PDB entry 2E2H | X-ray diffraction, 3.95 A resolution | chains B and I of the 13 polymer chains in the assembly

== Chain B ==
Molecule: DNA-directed RNA polymerase II 140 kDa polypeptide
Organism: Saccharomyces cerevisiae
Notes: EC 2.7.7.6
UniProt: P08518 (RPB2_YEAST); numbering as in UniProt (aligned over 1-1224)
Chain sequence (1224 residues; each row starts with the number of its first residue):
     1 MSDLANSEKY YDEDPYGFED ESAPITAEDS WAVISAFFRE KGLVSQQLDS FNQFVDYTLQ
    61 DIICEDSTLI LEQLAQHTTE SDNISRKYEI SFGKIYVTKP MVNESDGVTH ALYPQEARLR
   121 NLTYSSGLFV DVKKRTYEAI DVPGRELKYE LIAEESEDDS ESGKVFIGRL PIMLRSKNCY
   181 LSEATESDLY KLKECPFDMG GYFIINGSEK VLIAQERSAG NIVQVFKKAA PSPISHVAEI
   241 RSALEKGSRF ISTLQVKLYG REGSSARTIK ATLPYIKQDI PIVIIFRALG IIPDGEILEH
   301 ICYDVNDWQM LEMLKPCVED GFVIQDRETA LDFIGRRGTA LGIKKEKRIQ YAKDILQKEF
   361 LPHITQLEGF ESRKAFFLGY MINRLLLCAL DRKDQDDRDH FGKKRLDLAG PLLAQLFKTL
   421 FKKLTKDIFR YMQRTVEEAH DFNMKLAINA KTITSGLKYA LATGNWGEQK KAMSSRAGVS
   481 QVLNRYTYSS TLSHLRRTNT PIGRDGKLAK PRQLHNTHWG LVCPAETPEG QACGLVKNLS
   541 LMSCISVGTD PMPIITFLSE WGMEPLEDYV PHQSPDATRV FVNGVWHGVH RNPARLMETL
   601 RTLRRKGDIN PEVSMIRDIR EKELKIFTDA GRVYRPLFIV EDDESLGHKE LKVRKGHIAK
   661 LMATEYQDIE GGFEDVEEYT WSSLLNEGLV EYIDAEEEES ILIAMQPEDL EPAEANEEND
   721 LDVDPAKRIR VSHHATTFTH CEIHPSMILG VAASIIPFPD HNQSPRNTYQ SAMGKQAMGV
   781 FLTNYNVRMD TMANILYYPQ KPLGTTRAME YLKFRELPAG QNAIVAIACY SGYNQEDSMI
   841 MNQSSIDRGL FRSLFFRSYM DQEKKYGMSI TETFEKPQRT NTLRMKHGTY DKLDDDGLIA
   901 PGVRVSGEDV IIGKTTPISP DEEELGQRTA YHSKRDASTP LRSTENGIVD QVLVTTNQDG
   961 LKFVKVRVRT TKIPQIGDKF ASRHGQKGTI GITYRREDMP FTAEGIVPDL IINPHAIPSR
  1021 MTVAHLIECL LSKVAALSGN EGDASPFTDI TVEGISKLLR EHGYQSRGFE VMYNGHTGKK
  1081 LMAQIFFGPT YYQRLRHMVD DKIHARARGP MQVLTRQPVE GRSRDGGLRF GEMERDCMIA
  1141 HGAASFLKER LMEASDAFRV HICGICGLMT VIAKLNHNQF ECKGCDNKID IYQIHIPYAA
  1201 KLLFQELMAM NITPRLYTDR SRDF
Not modelled in the structure: 1-19, 71-89, 133-163, 249-250, 336-344, 438-445, 503-508, 669-677, 715-721, 733-734, 920-934, 1224
Metal / ion sites: Mg2+: Asp837 (together with GTP) (shared with 2 residues of chain A); Zn2+: Cys1166, Cys1182, Cys1185
Small-molecule neighbours: GTP (guanosine-5'-triphosphate): Arg766, Tyr769, Asp837, Lys987, Arg1020
What the authors report for this chain:
  - Mg2+ coordination: Asp837

== Chain I ==
Molecule: DNA-directed RNA polymerase II subunit 9
Organism: Saccharomyces cerevisiae
Notes: EC 2.7.7.6
UniProt: P27999 (RPB9_YEAST); residue numbers follow UniProt; this construct covers 1-122
Chain sequence (122 residues; row label = number of the first residue in the row):
     1 MTTFRFCRDC NNMLYPREDK ENNRLLFECR TCSYVEEAGS PLVYRHELIT NIGETAGVVQ
    61 DIGSDPTLPR SDRECPKCHS RENVFFQSQQ RRKDTSMVLF FVCLSCSHIF TSDQKNKRTQ
   121 FS
Not modelled in the structure: 1, 121-122
Metal / ion sites: Zn2+ site 1: Cys10, Cys29, Cys32; Zn2+ site 2: Cys75, Cys78, Cys103, Cys106
Curated features (UniProtKB/Swiss-Prot):
  - zinc finger: Cys7 to Cys32 (C4-type), Ser71 to Thr111 (TFIIS-type)
  - binding site (Zn(2+)): Cys7, Cys10, Cys29, Cys32, Cys75, Cys78, Cys103, Cys106
  - modified residue: Ser40 (Phosphoserine)

== Interface between chain B and chain I ==
Residue-residue contacts (48):
  Lys227(B) with Arg92(I)
  Pro293(B) with Asn11(I)
  Asp294(B) with Asn11(I); Asn12(I), hydrogen bond (backbone-backbone); Met13(I)
  Gly295(B) with Phe6(I)
  Glu296(B) with Asn11(I)
  Leu298(B) with Phe6(I), hydrophobic
  Val305(B) with Phe4(I), hydrophobic
  Trp308(B) with Thr2(I); Arg45(I); His46(I); Glu47(I)
  Gln309(B) with Thr50(I)
  Leu311(B) with Phe4(I), hydrophobic
  Glu312(B) with Thr2(I); Val43(I); Tyr44(I)
  Lys315(B) with Val43(I); Tyr44(I)
  Val318(B) with Met13(I), hydrophobic
  Phe322(B) with Tyr15(I)
  Gln325(B) with Asn12(I), hydrogen bond
  Asp391(B) with Gln90(I); Arg91(I); Arg92(I), salt bridge
  Arg392(B) with Gln89(I); Gln90(I); Arg91(I), hydrogen bond (backbone-backbone)
  Lys393(B) with Gln89(I), hydrogen bond
  Asp394(B) with Arg91(I)
  Asn592(B) with Asp61(I)
  Ala594(B) with Asp61(I)
  Arg617(B) with Asp61(I), salt bridge
  Ile619(B) with Asp61(I); Ile62(I), hydrophobic; Asp65(I)
  Arg620(B) with Gly57(I); Leu68(I); Gln89(I)
  Lys622(B) with Gly57(I); Val59(I)
  Glu699(B) with Thr67(I)
  Ser700(B) with Pro66(I); Thr67(I)
  Ile701(B) with Thr67(I)
  Thr737(B) with Pro66(I)
  Thr739(B) with Pro66(I)
Also at the interface, not in a pair above, chain B (33 interface residues in all): Arg287, Glu319, Leu702
Also at the interface, not in a pair above, chain I (29 interface residues in all): Gly53, Ala56, Arg70, Phe86

== In short ==
The interface between chain B and chain I involves 33 residues on one side and 29 on the other, with 4
hydrogen bonds and 2 salt bridges. Among the polar pairs are Asp391(B)-Arg92(I), Arg617(B)-Asp61(I) and
Gln325(B)-Asn12(I). Bound to chain B: GTP. UniProt lists 8 Zn2+-binding residues on chain I. From the paper:
Mg2+ coordination by Asp837(B).
Here chain B is DNA-directed RNA polymerase II 140 kDa polypeptide and chain I is DNA-directed RNA polymerase
II subunit 9, both from Saccharomyces cerevisiae. Entry 2E2H (RNA polymerase II elongation complex at 5 mM
Mg2+ with GTP) was determined by X-ray diffraction together with 2E2I, 2E2J, 2NVQ, 2NVT, 2NVX, 2NVY, 2NVZ and
2YU9 from the same study.
